5W3M - chains G and B of the 6 polymer chains in the assembly; structure by electron microscopy, 2.26 A resolution.

# Chain G
Name: C5 antibody variable light domain
Source organism: Mus musculus
Notes: antibody fragment or engineered binder
Amino-acid sequence (107 residues; numbered 1 to 107; the number before each row is that of its first residue):
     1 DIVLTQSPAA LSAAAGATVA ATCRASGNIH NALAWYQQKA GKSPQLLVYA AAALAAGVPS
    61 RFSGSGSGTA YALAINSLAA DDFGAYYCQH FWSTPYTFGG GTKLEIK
Disulfide bonds: Cys23-Cys88

# Chain B
Name: viral protein 3
Source organism: Human rhinovirus 14
Reference sequence: P03303 (POLG_HRV14); residues 1-236 here correspond to UniProt positions 332-567 (UniProt number = residue number + 331)
Amino-acid sequence (236 residues; numbered 1 to 236; the number before each row is that of its first residue):
     1 GLPTTTLPGS GQFLTTDDRQ SPSALPNYEP TPRIHIPGKV HNLLEIIQVD TLIPMNNTHT
    61 KDEVNSYLIP LNANRQNEQV FGTNLFIGDG VFKTTLLGEI VQYYTHWSGS LRFSLMYTGP
   121 ALSSAKLILA YTPPGARGPQ DRREAMLGTH VVWDIGLQST IVMTIPWTSG VQFRYTDPDT
   181 YTSAGFLSCW YQTSLILPPE TTGQVYLLSF ISACPDFKLR LMKDTQTISQ TVALTE
Curated features (UniProtKB/Swiss-Prot):
  - region: Ala233 to Glu236 (Amphipathic alpha-helix)

# Chain G / chain B interface
Contacting residue pairs - 11 pairs, chain G then chain B:
  Tyr49(G) with Thr58(B), hydrogen bond (side chain-backbone); Thr60(B)
  Ala50(G) with His59(B)
  Ala53(G) with Thr60(B)
  Phe91(G) with Gln204(B)
  Trp92(G) with Gly203(B); Gln204(B); Tyr206(B)
  Ser93(G) with Thr202(B), hydrogen bond; Gly203(B)
  Tyr96(G) with Arg75(B)
Interface residues without a listed pair, chain G (8 interface residues in all): Leu54

# Overview
The chain G/chain B interface involves 8 residues from each chain, with 2 hydrogen bonds. Among the polar
pairs are Tyr49(G)-Thr58(B) and Ser93(G)-Thr202(B).
Here chain G is C5 antibody variable light domain (Mus musculus) and chain B is viral protein 3 (Human
rhinovirus 14). Entry 5W3M (CryoEM structure of rhinovirus B14 in complex with C5 Fab (33 degrees Celsius,
molar ratio 1:1 ...) was determined by electron microscopy, deposited together with 5W3E, 5W3L and 5W3O.
